PDB entry 7DKZ | X-ray diffraction, 2.39 A resolution | chains H and L of the 16 polymer chains in the assembly

[Chain H]
Protein: PsaH
Source organism: Pisum sativum
Sequence (88 residues; numbered 56 to 143; the number before each row is that of its first residue):
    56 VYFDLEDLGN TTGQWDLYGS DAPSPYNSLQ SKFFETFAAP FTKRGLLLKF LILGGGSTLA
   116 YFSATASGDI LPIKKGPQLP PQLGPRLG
Small-molecule neighbours:
  - chlorophyll a (CLA), molecule 1: Pro80, Tyr81, Asn82, Gln85, Phe89
  - chlorophyll a (CLA), molecule 2: Leu106, Ile107, Gly110, Gly111, Thr113, Leu114, Phe117, Leu126

[Chain L]
Protein: PsaL
Source organism: Pisum sativum
Sequence (157 residues; each row starts with the number of its first residue):
     4 YQVVQPINGD PFIGSLETPV TSSPLVAWYL SNLPGYRTAV NPLLRGIEVG LAHGFLLVGP
    64 FVKAGPLRNT EIAGQAGSLA AGGLVVILSI CLTIYGISSF NEGDPSTAPS LTLTGRKKQP
   124 DQLQTADGWA KFTGGFFFGG ISGVIWAFFL LYVLDLP
Unresolved in the structure: 4-5, 157-160
Metal / ion sites: chlorophyll a Mg near Glu51 (its only coordinating residue here)
Small-molecule neighbours:
  - beta-carotene (BCR), molecule 1: Tyr32, Leu54, Ala55, Phe58, Leu59, Phe141, Ser145, Gly146, Ile148, Trp149
  - beta-carotene (BCR), molecule 2: Val52, His56, Leu91, Cys94, Leu95, Ile97, Tyr98, Trp132, Phe135, Phe139
  - beta-carotene (BCR), molecule 3: Phe64, Ala83, Gly86, Leu87, Ile90
  - chlorophyll a (CLA), molecule 1: Val7, Leu19, Thr21, Pro22
  - chlorophyll a (CLA), molecule 2: Leu19, Thr21, Val23, Thr24, Val29, Leu33
  - chlorophyll a (CLA), molecule 3: Trp31, Tyr32, Asn35, Leu36, Arg40, Ile50, Glu51, Leu54, Ala55
  - chlorophyll a (CLA), molecule 4: Tyr32, Leu36, Pro37, Gly38, Glu51, Val52, Ala55, His56, Leu59
  - chlorophyll a (CLA), molecule 5: His56, Leu60, Leu87, Leu91
  - chlorophyll a (CLA), molecule 6: Phe58, Leu59, Gly62, Pro63, Lys66, Ala150, Leu153, Leu154
  - chlorophyll a (CLA), molecule 7: Pro63, Phe64, Ala67, Gly68, Pro69, Arg71
  - chlorophyll a (CLA), molecule 8: Phe64, Pro69, Leu70, Ala79, Gly80, Leu82, Ala83, Gly86, Val89, Ile90
  - chlorophyll a (CLA), molecule 9: Leu87, Ile90, Tyr98, Ser101, Ser102
  - chlorophyll a (CLA), molecule 10: Ile90, Cys94, Ile97

[How chain H and chain L interact]
Contacting residue pairs (71; chain H residue first):
  Tyr57(H) - Gly12(L)  hydrogen bond (side chain-backbone)
  Tyr57(H) - Asp13(L)
  Tyr57(H) - Pro14(L)
  Gly64(H) - Leu114(L)
  Asn65(H) - Leu114(L)
  Asn65(H) - Gly118(L)
  Thr66(H) - Asp13(L)
  Thr66(H) - Ile16(L)
  Thr67(H) - Ile16(L)
  Gly68(H) - Ile16(L)
  Gln69(H) - Pro112(L)
  Trp70(H) - Asn11(L)
  Trp70(H) - Pro112(L)
  Trp70(H) - Thr115(L)
  Asp71(H) - Pro112(L)
  Asp71(H) - Leu114(L)  hydrogen bond (backbone-backbone)
  Asp71(H) - Leu116(L)
  Asp71(H) - Lys121(L)  salt bridge
  Leu72(H) - Leu116(L)
  Tyr73(H) - Thr24(L)  hydrogen bond (side chain-backbone)
  Tyr73(H) - Ala30(L)  hydrophobic
  Tyr73(H) - Leu33(L)
  Tyr73(H) - Ser34(L)
  Tyr73(H) - Tyr39(L)
  Gly74(H) - Tyr39(L)
  Gly74(H) - Thr41(L)
  Gly74(H) - Lys121(L)
  Ser75(H) - Ser34(L)  hydrogen bond (side chain-backbone)
  Ser75(H) - Tyr39(L)  hydrogen bond (backbone-backbone)
  Ser75(H) - Arg40(L)
  Ser75(H) - Thr41(L)  hydrogen bond (backbone-backbone)
  Asp76(H) - Thr41(L)
  Asp76(H) - Ala42(L)
  Asp76(H) - Arg119(L)  salt bridge
  Asp76(H) - Lys121(L)  salt bridge
  Ala77(H) - Val43(L)
  Pro80(H) - Arg40(L)
  Tyr81(H) - Pro37(L)
  Tyr81(H) - Glu51(L)  hydrogen bond
  Ser86(H) - Leu47(L)
  Phe89(H) - Leu46(L)
  Phe89(H) - Leu47(L)  hydrophobic
  Phe89(H) - Ile50(L)  hydrophobic
  Glu90(H) - Leu46(L)
  Glu90(H) - Leu47(L)
  Ala93(H) - Leu46(L)  hydrophobic
  Ala93(H) - Ile50(L)  hydrophobic
  Ala93(H) - Phe141(L)  hydrophobic
  Phe96(H) - Gly137(L)
  Phe96(H) - Phe140(L)  hydrophobic
  Phe96(H) - Phe141(L)  hydrophobic
  Thr97(H) - Leu46(L)
  Thr97(H) - Ala133(L)
  Thr97(H) - Lys134(L)
  Arg99(H) - Thr96(L)
  Arg99(H) - Gly99(L)  hydrogen bond (side chain-backbone)
  Arg99(H) - Ile100(L)
  Arg99(H) - Phe103(L)  hydrogen bond (side chain-backbone)
  Arg99(H) - Ala129(L)
  Leu102(H) - Thr96(L)
  Leu102(H) - Thr136(L)
  Leu103(H) - Ile93(L)  hydrophobic
  Leu103(H) - Thr96(L)
  Leu103(H) - Ile100(L)  hydrophobic
  Phe105(H) - Phe140(L)  hydrophobic
  Leu106(H) - Ser92(L)
  Leu106(H) - Ile93(L)  hydrophobic
  Leu106(H) - Phe140(L)  hydrophobic
  Ile107(H) - Ile93(L)  hydrophobic
  Phe117(H) - Leu82(L)  hydrophobic
  Ile125(H) - Ile75(L)  hydrophobic
Other interface residues (no listed pair), chain H (35 interface residues in all): Asp62, Pro78, Ser79, Phe92
Other interface residues (no listed pair), chain L (51 interface residues in all): Ile10, Ser25, Asn44, Leu70, Val89, Ile97, Asn104, Glu105, Ser113, Asp130

[Summary]
Chain H and chain L form an interface of 35 and 51 residues respectively; the contacts include 9 hydrogen
bonds and 3 salt bridges. Polar pairs include Asp71(H)-Lys121(L), Asp76(H)-Arg119(L) and Asp76(H)-Lys121(L). 2
chlorophyll a molecules are bound between chain H and chain L.
Chain H is PsaH and chain L is PsaL, both from Pisum sativum; the structure, Structure of plant photosystem
I-light harvesting complex I supercomplex, was determined by X-ray diffraction.
